Entry 8RMV (X-ray diffraction, 1.35 A resolution); this record covers chain A.

# Chain A
Name: Galectin-3
Organism: Homo sapiens
Reference sequence: P17931 (LEG3_HUMAN); residues 113-250 here = UniProt positions 113-250
Chain sequence (139 residues; numbered 112 to 250; the number before each row is that of its first residue):
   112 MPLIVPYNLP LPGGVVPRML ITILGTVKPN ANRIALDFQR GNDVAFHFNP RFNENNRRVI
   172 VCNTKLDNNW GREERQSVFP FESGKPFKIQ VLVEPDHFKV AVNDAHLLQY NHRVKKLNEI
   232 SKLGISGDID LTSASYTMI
Unresolved in the structure: 112-113
Construct notes: initiating methionine (112)
Small-molecule neighbours: A1H1X ((2R,3R,4S,5R,6R)-N-[3,5-bis(chloranyl)phenyl]-6-(hydroxymethyl)-3-methoxy-5-oxidanyl-N-[(1S,2S)-2-oxidanylcyclobutyl]-4-[4-[3,4,5-tris(fluoranyl)phenyl]-1,2,3-triazol-1-yl]oxane-2-carboxamide): Arg144, Ile145, Ala146, His158, Asn160, Arg162, Val172, Asn174, Trp181, Gly182, Glu184, Ser237, Gly238
Swiss-Prot annotation at these positions:
  - motif: Lys226 to Asp241 (Nuclear export signal)
  - binding site (a beta-D-galactoside): Trp181 to Gln187
  - modified residue: Ser188 (Phosphoserine)

# In short
Chain A binds compound A1H1X. From UniProt: 7 beta-D-galactoside-binding residues.
Chain A is Galectin-3 (Homo sapiens); the structure, Galectin-3 with a bound inhibitor, was determined by
X-ray diffraction (same publication as 9FDB, 9FDC, 8RMT and 8RMU).
